Entry 9B4S (X-ray diffraction, 3.10 A resolution); this record covers chains A and B.

== Chain A ==
Name: Phosphatidylinositol 4,5-bisphosphate 3-kinase catalytic subunit alpha isoform
Source organism: Homo sapiens
Notes: EC 2.7.1.137, 2.7.1.153, 2.7.11.1
UniProt: P42336 (PK3CA_HUMAN); residues 105-1068 here = UniProt positions 105-1068
Sequence (965 residues; row label = number of the first residue in the row):
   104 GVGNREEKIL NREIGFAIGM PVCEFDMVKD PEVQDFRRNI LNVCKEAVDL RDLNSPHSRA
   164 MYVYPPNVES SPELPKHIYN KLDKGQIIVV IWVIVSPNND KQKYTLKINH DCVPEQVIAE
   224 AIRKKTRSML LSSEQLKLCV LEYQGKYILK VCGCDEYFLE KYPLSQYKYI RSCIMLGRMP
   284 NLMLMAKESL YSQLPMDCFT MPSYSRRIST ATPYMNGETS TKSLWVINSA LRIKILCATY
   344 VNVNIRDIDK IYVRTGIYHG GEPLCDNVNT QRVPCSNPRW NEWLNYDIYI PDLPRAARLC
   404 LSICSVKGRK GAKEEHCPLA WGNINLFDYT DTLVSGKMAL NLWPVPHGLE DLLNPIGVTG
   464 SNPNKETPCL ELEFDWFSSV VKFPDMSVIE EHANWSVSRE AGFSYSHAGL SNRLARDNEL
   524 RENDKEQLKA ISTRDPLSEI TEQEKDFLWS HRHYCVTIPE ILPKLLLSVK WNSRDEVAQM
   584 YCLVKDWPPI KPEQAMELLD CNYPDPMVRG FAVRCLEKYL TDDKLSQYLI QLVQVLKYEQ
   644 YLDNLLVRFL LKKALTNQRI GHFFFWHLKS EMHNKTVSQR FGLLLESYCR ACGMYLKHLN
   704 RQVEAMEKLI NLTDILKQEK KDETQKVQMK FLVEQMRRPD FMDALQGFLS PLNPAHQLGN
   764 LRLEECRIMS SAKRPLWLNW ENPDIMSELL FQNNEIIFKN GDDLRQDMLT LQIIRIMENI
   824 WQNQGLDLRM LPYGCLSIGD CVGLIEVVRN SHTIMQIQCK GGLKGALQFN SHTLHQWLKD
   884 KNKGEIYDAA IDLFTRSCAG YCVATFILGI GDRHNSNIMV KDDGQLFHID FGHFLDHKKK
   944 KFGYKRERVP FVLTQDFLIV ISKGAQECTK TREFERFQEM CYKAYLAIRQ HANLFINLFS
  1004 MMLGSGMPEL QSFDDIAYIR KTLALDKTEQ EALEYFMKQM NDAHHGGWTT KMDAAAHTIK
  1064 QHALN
Unresolved in the structure: 104-106, 311-322, 344-352, 411-415, 504-522, 863-871, 942-951, 1054-1068
Sequence notes: expression tag (104); engineered mutation Ala-1057 (Trp in P42336), Ala-1058 (Ile in P42336), Ala-1059 (Phe in P42336)
Swiss-Prot annotation at these positions:
  - region: Ile-771 to Arg-777 (G-loop), Gly-912 to Asn-920 (Catalytic loop), His-931 to Thr-957 (Activation loop)
  - site: Lys-776 (Implicated in the recognition of ATP as well as PIP2. Also crucial for autophosphorylation of the p85alpha subunit)
Small-molecule neighbours: gdc-0326 (5H5; (2S)-2-({2-[1-(propan-2-yl)-1H-1,2,4-triazol-5-yl]-5,6-dihydroimidazo[1,2-d][1,4]benzoxazepin-9-yl}oxy)propanamide): Arg-770, Met-772, Pro-778, Ile-800, Asp-810, Tyr-836, Ile-848, Glu-849, Val-850, Val-851, Ser-854, His-855, Gln-859, Met-922, Phe-930, Ile-932, Asp-933
What the authors report for this chain:
  - conformationally variable residues (loop rearrangement, order/disorder transition): Ser-231 to Gln-247
  - specificity-determining residues: Arg-230
  - mutagenesis - V193K: unchanged binding to Ras-related protein R-Ras2 (chain B)

== Chain B ==
Name: Ras-related protein R-Ras2
Source organism: Homo sapiens
Notes: EC 3.6.5.-
UniProt: P62070 (RRAS2_HUMAN); residue numbers follow UniProt; this construct covers 1-179
Sequence (180 residues; each row starts with the number of its first residue; numbering starts at 0):
     0 GMAAAGWRDG SGQEKYRLVV VGGGGVGKSA LTIQFIASYF VTDYDPTIED SYTKQCVIDD
    60 RAARLDILDT AGQEEFGAMR EQYMRTGEGF LLVFSVTDRG SFEEIYKFQR QILRVKDRDE
   120 FPMILIGNKA DLDHQRQVTQ EEGQQLARQL KVTYMEASAK IRMNVDQAFH ELVRVIRKFQ
Unresolved in the structure: 0-11
Sequence notes: expression tag (0); engineered mutation Ala-36 (Gln in P62070)
Swiss-Prot annotation at these positions:
  - motif: Tyr-43 to Tyr-51 (Effector region)
  - binding site (GTP): Gly-21 to Ala-29, Asp-68 to Gln-72, Asn-127 to Asp-130, Ser-157 to Lys-159
  - modified residue: Ala-2 (N-acetylalanine)
Ion coordination: Mg2+: Ser-28, Thr-46 (together with GMP-PNP)
Small-molecule neighbours: GMP-PNP (GNP; phosphoaminophosphonic acid-guanylate ester): Gly-22, Gly-23, Gly-24, Val-25, Gly-26, Lys-27, Ser-28, Ala-29, Phe-39, Val-40, Thr-41, Asp-42, Tyr-43, Asp-44, Pro-45, Thr-46, Asp-68, Gly-71, Gln-72, Asn-127, Lys-128, Asp-130, Leu-131, Ser-157, Ala-158, Lys-159
What the authors report for this chain:
  - mutagenesis - Q36A: increased binding to Phosphatidylinositol 4,5-bisphosphate 3-kinase catalytic subunit alpha isoform (chain A)
  - specificity-determining residues: Asp-42, Thr-52
  - disease-associated variants - G23D, Q72L: unchanged binding to Phosphatidylinositol 4,5-bisphosphate 3-kinase catalytic subunit alpha isoform (chain A)
  - disease-associated variants - G23V, Q72H: decreased binding to Phosphatidylinositol 4,5-bisphosphate 3-kinase catalytic subunit alpha isoform (chain A)
  - disease-associated variants - G23V, Q72H: decreased binding to PI3Kalpha
  - disease-associated variants - G23D, Q72L: unchanged binding to PI3Kalpha

== Chain A / chain B interface ==
Residue-residue contacts (30; chain A residue first):
  Asp-203(A) / Thr-52(B)
  Asp-203(A) / Arg-63(B)  salt bridge
  Lys-204(A) / Ser-50(B)
  Lys-204(A) / Thr-52(B)
  Gln-205(A) / Ser-50(B)
  Gln-205(A) / Thr-52(B)
  Lys-206(A) / Glu-48(B)
  Lys-206(A) / Asp-49(B)
  Lys-206(A) / Ser-50(B)  hydrogen bond (backbone-backbone)
  Tyr-207(A) / Asp-49(B)
  Tyr-207(A) / Tyr-51(B)
  Thr-208(A) / Ile-47(B)
  Thr-208(A) / Glu-48(B)  hydrogen bond (side chain-backbone)
  Thr-208(A) / Asp-49(B)
  Lys-210(A) / Ile-47(B)
  Lys-210(A) / Glu-74(B)  salt bridge
  Lys-227(A) / Asp-44(B)  salt bridge
  Lys-227(A) / Asp-49(B)  salt bridge
  Thr-229(A) / Tyr-38(B)  hydrogen bond (backbone-side chain)
  Arg-230(A) / Ser-28(B)
  Arg-230(A) / Ile-32(B)
  Arg-230(A) / Tyr-38(B)
  Arg-230(A) / Val-40(B)
  Arg-230(A) / Asp-42(B)  salt bridge
  Arg-230(A) / Asp-44(B)
  Ser-231(A) / Tyr-38(B)  hydrogen bond (backbone-side chain)
  Ser-231(A) / Val-40(B)
  Ser-231(A) / Thr-41(B)
  Ser-231(A) / Asp-42(B)
  Met-232(A) / Tyr-38(B)
Other interface residues (no listed pair), chain A (16 interface residues in all): Asp-186, Ile-191, Leu-209, Arg-226
Other interface residues (no listed pair), chain B (18 interface residues in all): Ala-29, Thr-46, Phe-75
From the paper, about this interface:
  - specific contacts: Asp-203(A)/Arg-63(B) (salt bridge), Lys-206(A)/Glu-48(B), Lys-210(A)/Glu-74(B) (salt bridge), Lys-227(A)/Asp-44(B) (salt bridge), Lys-227(A)/Asp-49(B) (salt bridge), Arg-230(A)/Asp-42(B) (salt bridge), Ser-231(A)/Tyr-38(B), Tyr-38(B)/Met-232(A), Tyr-51(B)/Tyr-207(A)
  - interface residues, chain A: Asp-203(A), Lys-204(A), Gln-205(A), Lys-206(A), Tyr-207(A), Thr-208(A), Lys-227(A)
  - hot spots on chain A (mutagenesis) - K227A: abolished binding to Ras-related protein R-Ras2 (chain B)
  - hot spots on chain A (mutagenesis) - K206A (15-fold), T208A (5-fold): decreased binding to Ras-related protein R-Ras2 (chain B)
  - hot spots on chain A (mutagenesis) - Q205A, S231A: unchanged binding to Ras-related protein R-Ras2 (chain B)
  - interface residues, chain B: Phe-75(B)
  - hot spots on chain B (mutagenesis) - D42A, D42E, D44A, E48A, T52R (7-fold), E74A, F75A: decreased binding to Phosphatidylinositol 4,5-bisphosphate 3-kinase catalytic subunit alpha isoform (chain A)
  - hot spots on chain B (mutagenesis) - D49A, Y51A: abolished binding to Phosphatidylinositol 4,5-bisphosphate 3-kinase catalytic subunit alpha isoform (chain A)
  - hot spots on chain B (mutagenesis) - Y38F, R63A: unchanged binding to Phosphatidylinositol 4,5-bisphosphate 3-kinase catalytic subunit alpha isoform (chain A)

== In short ==
16 residues of chain A face 18 of chain B across their interface, with 4 hydrogen bonds and 5 salt bridges.
Among the polar pairs are Asp-203(A)/Arg-63(B), Lys-210(A)/Glu-74(B) and Lys-227(A)/Asp-44(B). The paper
describes salt bridges between Asp-203(A) and Arg-63(B), Lys-210(A) and Glu-74(B) and Lys-227(A) and Asp-44(B)
among others; contacts between Lys-206(A) and Glu-48(B), Ser-231(A) and Tyr-38(B) and Tyr-38(B) and Met-232(A)
among others. The paper reports that G23V, Q72H and D42A of chain B, among others, reduce binding to
Phosphatidylinositol 4,5-bisphosphate 3-kinase catalytic subunit alpha isoform (chain A); interface residues
Asp-203(A), Lys-204(A) and Phe-75(B) among others; 22 substitutions were tested in all.
Here chain A is Phosphatidylinositol 4,5-bisphosphate 3-kinase catalytic subunit alpha isoform and chain B is
Ras-related protein R-Ras2, both from Homo sapiens. Entry 9B4S (Crystal structure of the RRAS2-p110alpha
complex) was determined by X-ray diffraction (same publication as 9B4Q, 9B4R, 9B4T and 9C15).
